6VGE - chains A and C of the 5 polymer chains in the assembly; structure by X-ray diffraction, 4.25 A resolution (low resolution: residue-level contacts below are approximate; hydrogen-bond / salt-bridge calls are withheld).

Chain A:
Molecule: Transcriptional regulator ERG
Source organism: Homo sapiens
Notes: fragment: DNA binding domain
UniProt: P11308 (ERG_HUMAN); residues 306-419 here correspond to UniProt positions 313-426 (UniProt number = residue number + 7)
Amino-acid sequence (128 residues; row label = number of the first residue in the row):
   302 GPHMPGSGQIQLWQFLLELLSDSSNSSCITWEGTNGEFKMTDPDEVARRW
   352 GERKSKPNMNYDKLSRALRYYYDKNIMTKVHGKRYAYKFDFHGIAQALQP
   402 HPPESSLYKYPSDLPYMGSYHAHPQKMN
Unresolved in the structure: 302-304, 403-429
Sequence notes: expression tag (302-305, 420-429)

Chain C:
Molecule: 16-nt DNA strand
Sequence (16 nucleotides; row label = number of the first residue in the row):
     2 GAAGCCACATCCTCTG

Chain A / chain C interface:
Pairs across the interface (18; chain A residue first):
  Gln312(A) - DA8(C)
  Gln312(A) - DC9(C)
  Leu313(A) - DC9(C)
  Trp351(A) - DC9(C)
  Trp351(A) - DA10(C)
  Lys355(A) - DC9(C)
  Lys355(A) - DA10(C)
  Lys357(A) - DA10(C)
  Lys357(A) - DT11(C)
  Asn359(A) - DT11(C)
  Met360(A) - DA10(C)
  Lys364(A) - DT11(C)
  Arg367(A) - DT11(C)
  Arg367(A) - DC12(C)
  Ala368(A) - DC9(C)
  Tyr371(A) - DC9(C)
  Tyr371(A) - DA10(C)
  Tyr372(A) - DC9(C)
Also at the interface, not in a pair above, chain A (13 interface residues in all): Leu365

Overview:
Chain A and chain C form an interface of 13 and 5 residues respectively.
Chain A is Transcriptional regulator ERG (Homo sapiens) and chain C is a 16-nt DNA strand; the structure,
Crystal structure of the DNA binding domains of human transcription factor ERG, human Runx2 bound to ..., was
determined by X-ray diffraction, deposited together with 6VG2, 6VG8, 6VGD and 6VGG.
